PDB entry 6F36 | electron microscopy, 3.70 A resolution | chains B and M of the 12 polymer chains in the assembly

# Chain B
Molecule: Mitochondrial ATP synthase subunit c
From: Polytomella sp. Pringsheim 198.80
UniProt: D7P7X5 (D7P7X5_9CHLO); residues 1-127 here = UniProt positions 1-127
Sequence (127 residues; row label = number of the first residue in the row):
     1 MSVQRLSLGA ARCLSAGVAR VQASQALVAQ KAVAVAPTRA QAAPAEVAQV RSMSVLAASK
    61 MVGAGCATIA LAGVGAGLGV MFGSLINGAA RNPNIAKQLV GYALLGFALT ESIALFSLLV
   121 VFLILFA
Unresolved in the structure: 1-53, 127

# Chain M
Molecule: Mitochondrial ATP synthase subunit 6
From: Polytomella sp. Pringsheim 198.80
UniProt: H8PGG3 (H8PGG3_9CHLO); numbering as in UniProt (aligned over 1-327)
Sequence (327 residues; numbered 1 to 327; the number before each row is that of its first residue):
     1 MSVLSSVSMG SRIGSSLLGR SSAYLAQCGF STRSNLNGSI DTSSSVFQAL SSDNENKPAA
    61 SPLNVKLPGM SCSSILLPKT SRIAVPFGNQ TMAMSSVRDV KTGSLPTNFL TGVYRFWRSQ
   121 NPAEKPHDPV NDRLLPAVVD ASDKRASIGT WATTFFCTII SCNLLGLMPF NEAPTSGLGF
   181 ATGLGVSVWA TATILGLSKT GFKFPGHFIP GGTPWPMAFI FVPLETISYT FRAVSLGVRL
   241 WVNMLAGHTL LHILTGMALA LPFSLGFFSM VPATFGVCCL LSALVGLEYL VAVLQSGVFS
   301 ILSTVYVGEF NHDKFIGPAA KIVKKIH
Unresolved in the structure: 1-95, 324-327
Reported in the primary citation:
  - contacts within the chain: Thr-193/Tyr-229 (hydrogen bond), Asn-243/Gln-295, Arg-232/Glu-309 (salt bridge)
  - catalytic residues: Glu-225, Glu-288, Glu-309, His-312 (proposed by the authors, not directly observed)
  - disease-associated variants - L236P, L236R: decreased catalytic activity (citing earlier work)
  - disease-associated variants - W189R (citing earlier work)

# Chain B / chain M interface
Contacting residue pairs (16):
  Leu-104(B) with Leu-290(M)
  Leu-105(B) with Leu-294(M), hydrophobic
  Ala-108(B) with Leu-290(M), hydrophobic
  Leu-109(B) with Leu-294(M), hydrophobic
  Glu-111(B) with Leu-287(M)
  Ser-112(B) with Asn-243(M), hydrogen bond
  Leu-115(B) with Ala-246(M); Leu-250(M), hydrophobic
  Phe-116(B) with Val-242(M), hydrophobic
  Leu-119(B) with Val-242(M), hydrophobic; Leu-245(M); Ala-246(M), hydrophobic
  Phe-122(B) with Thr-249(M); Leu-250(M), hydrophobic; Ile-253(M), hydrophobic
  Phe-126(B) with Ile-253(M), hydrophobic
Other interface residues (no listed pair), chain B (12 interface residues in all): Phe-107
Other interface residues (no listed pair), chain M (13 interface residues in all): Gly-247, Val-291, Val-298

# In short
12 residues of chain B and 13 residues of chain M are in contact, with 1 hydrogen bond. Its one
hydrogen-bonded contact is Ser-112(B)/Asn-243(M). The paper reports catalytic residues Glu-225(M), Glu-288(M)
and Glu-309(M) among others; L236P and L236R of chain M reduce catalytic activity.
Chain B is Mitochondrial ATP synthase subunit c and chain M is Mitochondrial ATP synthase subunit 6, both from
Polytomella sp. Pringsheim 198.80; the structure, Polytomella Fo model, was determined by electron microscopy.
